Entry 5DN6 (X-ray diffraction, 3.98 A resolution); this record covers chains A and H of the 29 polymer chains in the assembly.

Chain A:
Protein: ATP synthase subunit alpha
Organism: Paracoccus denitrificans
Notes: EC 7.1.2.2
UniProt: A1B8N8 (ATPA_PARDP); residue numbers follow UniProt; this construct covers 1-511
Amino-acid sequence (511 residues; row label = number of the first residue in the row):
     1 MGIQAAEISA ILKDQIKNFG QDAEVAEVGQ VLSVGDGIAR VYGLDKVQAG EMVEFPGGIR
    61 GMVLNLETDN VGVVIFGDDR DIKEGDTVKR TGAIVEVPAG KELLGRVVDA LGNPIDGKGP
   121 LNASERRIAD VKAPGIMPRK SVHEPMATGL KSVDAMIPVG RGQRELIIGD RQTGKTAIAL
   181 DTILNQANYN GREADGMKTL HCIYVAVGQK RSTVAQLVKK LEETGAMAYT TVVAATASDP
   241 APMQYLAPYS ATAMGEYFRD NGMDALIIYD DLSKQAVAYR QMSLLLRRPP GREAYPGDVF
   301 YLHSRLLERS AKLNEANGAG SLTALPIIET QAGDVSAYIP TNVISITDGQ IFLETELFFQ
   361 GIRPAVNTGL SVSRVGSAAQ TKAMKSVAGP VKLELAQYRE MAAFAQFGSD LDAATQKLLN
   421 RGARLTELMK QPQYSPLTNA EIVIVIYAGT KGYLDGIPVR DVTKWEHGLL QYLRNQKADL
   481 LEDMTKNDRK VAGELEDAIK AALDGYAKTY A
Unresolved in the structure: 1, 191-195
Bound ions: Mg2+: Thr176 (together with ATP)
Residues lining bound ligands: ATP (adenosine-5'-triphosphate): Asp170, Arg171, Gln172, Thr173, Gly174, Lys175, Thr176, Ala177, Glu329, Phe358, Arg363, Pro364, Gln431, Pro432, Gln433, Tyr434
Swiss-Prot annotation at these positions:
  - binding site (ATP): Gly169 to Thr176
  - site: Ser371 (Required for activity)

Chain H:
Protein: ATP synthase subunit delta
Organism: Paracoccus denitrificans
UniProt: A1B8N7 (ATPD_PARDP); residues 0-187 here correspond to UniProt positions 1-188 (UniProt number = residue number + 1)
Amino-acid sequence (188 residues; row label = number of the first residue in the row; numbering starts at 0):
     0 MTVANSASIS ADIAGRYAQA LFDLVRDSGG IDALSSQIDD LASAYDASQD LRDLTLSPLY
    60 DRQQQEAAVG ALSERMGLSA ELANTLRLLA RNRRLFTLPQ FVAKLRNLIA DAKGEVTADV
   120 VSAQALTDEQ KARLADTLAA KSGKTVKLNA RVDESLIGGM IVKLGSQMID SSIRSKLASL
   180 QNAMKEVG
Unresolved in the structure: 0-4, 115-187

How chain A and chain H interact:
Residue-residue contacts (11):
  Ile3(A) - Asp11(H)
  Glu7(A) - Arg15(H)
  Ser9(A) - Gln18(H)
  Ser9(A) - Ala19(H)
  Leu12(A) - Tyr16(H)  hydrophobic
  Leu12(A) - Ala19(H)  hydrophobic
  Lys13(A) - Ala19(H)
  Lys13(A) - Asp22(H)
  Ile16(A) - Leu20(H)
  Ile16(A) - Asn83(H)
  Lys17(A) - Leu23(H)
Interface residues without a listed pair, chain A (8 interface residues in all): Ile8
Interface residues without a listed pair, chain H (12 interface residues in all): Ile12, Thr84, Leu87
From the paper, about this interface:
  - interface residues, chain A: Gly2(A)
  - interface residues, chain H: Ile8(H), Ala79(H)

Summary:
The interface between chain A and chain H involves 8 residues on one side and 12 on the other. Ligands of
chain A: ATP. UniProt lists 8 ATP-binding residues on chain A. The paper reports interface residues Gly2(A)
and Ile8(H) among others.
Chain A is ATP synthase subunit alpha and chain H is ATP synthase subunit delta, both from Paracoccus
denitrificans; the structure, ATP synthase from Paracoccus denitrificans, was determined by X-ray diffraction.
